4I6P - chains A and B; structure by X-ray diffraction, 2.90 A resolution.

Chain A (and B):
Protein: Partitioning defective 3 homolog
From: Rattus norvegicus
Notes: fragment: N-terminal domain of Par3; chain B of this document is another copy of the same molecule, construct and numbering; everything in this record applies to it too
UniProt: Q9Z340 (PARD3_RAT); residue numbers follow UniProt; this construct covers 2-83
Chain sequence (88 residues; numbered -4 to 83; the number before each row is that of its first residue; numbers below 1 keep their minus sign (Gly-4 is residue -4)):
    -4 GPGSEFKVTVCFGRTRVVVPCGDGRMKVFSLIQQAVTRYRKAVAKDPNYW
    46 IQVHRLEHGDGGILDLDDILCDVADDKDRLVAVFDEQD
Not modelled in the structure: -4 to -2, 83 (chain B: -4 to -1, 82-83)
Construct notes: expression tag (-4 to 1)
Reported in the primary citation:
  - self-association interface (contacts with another copy of this molecule); pairs are residue here / residue on that copy: Lys2-Asp70 (salt bridge), Arg11-Asp55, Val13-Leu59 (hydrophobic contact), Lys36-Asp62 (salt bridge), Asp55-Arg74 (salt bridge), Val68-Val13 (hydrophobic contact), Lys2, Thr4, Val13, Arg33, Lys36, His53, Asp55, Leu59, Asp62, Asp63, Val68, Asp70, Lys72, Asp73
  - contacts within the chain: Lys72-Asp73
  - mutagenesis - R9A: decreased binding to oligomerization of the Par-3 NTD

How chain A and chain B interact:
Contacting residue pairs - 22 pairs, chain A then chain B:
  Ser-1(A) - Cys66(B)
  Ser-1(A) - Asp67(B)  hydrogen bond (backbone-side chain)
  Lys2(A) - Asp67(B)
  Lys2(A) - Val68(B)
  Lys2(A) - Ala69(B)
  Lys2(A) - Asp70(B)  salt bridge
  Arg11(A) - Asp55(B)  hydrogen bond (side chain-backbone)
  Arg11(A) - Gly56(B)
  Arg11(A) - Gly57(B)
  Arg11(A) - Ile58(B)  hydrogen bond (backbone-backbone)
  Val12(A) - Ile58(B)
  Val13(A) - His53(B)
  Val13(A) - Gly57(B)
  Val13(A) - Ile58(B)  hydrogen bond (backbone-backbone)
  Val13(A) - Val68(B)
  Pro15(A) - Asp63(B)
  Pro15(A) - Asp67(B)
  Arg33(A) - Asp63(B)  salt bridge
  Lys36(A) - Asp60(B)  salt bridge
  Lys36(A) - Asp62(B)  salt bridge
  Lys72(A) - Asp70(B)  salt bridge
  Arg74(A) - Asp55(B)  salt bridge
Also at the interface, not in a pair above, chain A (12 interface residues in all): Glu0, Thr4
Also at the interface, not in a pair above, chain B (14 interface residues in all): Asp73

In short:
The interface between chain A and chain B involves 12 residues on one side and 14 on the other, with 4
hydrogen bonds and 6 salt bridges. Among the polar pairs are Lys2(A)-Asp70(B), Arg33(A)-Asp63(B) and
Lys36(A)-Asp60(B). From the paper: R9A of chain A reduces binding to oligomerization of the Par-3 NTD; a
self-association interface involving Lys2(A), Thr4(A) and Arg11(A) among others.
Chain A and chain B are both Partitioning defective 3 homolog (Rattus norvegicus); the structure, Crystal
structure of Par3-NTD domain, was determined by X-ray diffraction, deposited together with 3ZEE.
